8U46 - chain A; structure by X-ray diffraction, 2.10 A resolution.

# Chain A
Name: Endo-beta-N-acetylglucosaminidase
From: Bacteroides thetaiotaomicron VPI-5482
UniProtKB: Q8A889 (Q8A889_BACTN); numbering as in UniProt; present here: 25-79, 81-201, 203-225, 227-306
Amino-acid sequence (282 residues; each row starts with the number of its first residue; note: 3 numbers in that range are skipped by the numbering (no residue carries them; nothing is unmodelled there)):
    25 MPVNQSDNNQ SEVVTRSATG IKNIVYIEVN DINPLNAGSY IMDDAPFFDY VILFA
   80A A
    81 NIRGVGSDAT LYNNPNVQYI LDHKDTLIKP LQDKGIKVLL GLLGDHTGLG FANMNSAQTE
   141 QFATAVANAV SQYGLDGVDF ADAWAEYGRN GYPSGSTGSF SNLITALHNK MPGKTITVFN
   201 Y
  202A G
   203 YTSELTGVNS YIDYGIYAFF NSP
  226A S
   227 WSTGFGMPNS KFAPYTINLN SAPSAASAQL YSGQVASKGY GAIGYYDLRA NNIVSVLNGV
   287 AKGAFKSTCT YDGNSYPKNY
Disordered / not traced: 25-43
Differences from the reference sequence: engineered mutation Ala161 (Asp in Q8A889), Ala163 (Glu in Q8A889)
What the authors report for this chain:
  - mutagenesis - E52A, H126A, E166A: decreased catalytic activity on IgG
  - mutagenesis - N81A, N94A, R169A: decreased catalytic activity
  - mutagenesis - E52A/H126A: abolished catalytic activity

# Overview
The paper reports that E52A, H126A and E166A reduce catalytic activity on IgG; N81A, N94A and R169A reduce
catalytic activity.
Chain A is Endo-beta-N-acetylglucosaminidase (Bacteroides thetaiotaomicron VPI-5482); the structure, Crystal
structure of Bacteroides thetaiotaomicron VPI-5482 Endoglycosidase BT1285 D161A-E163A inactive version, was
determined by X-ray diffraction (same publication as 8U47, 8U48, 8U9F, 8W01 and 8W04).
